Entry 2M32 (solution NMR); this record covers chains A and C of the 4 polymer chains in the assembly.

[Chain A]
Molecule: Integrin alpha-1
Organism: Homo sapiens
Reference sequence: P56199 (ITA1_HUMAN); residues 1-192 here correspond to UniProt positions 168-359 (UniProt number = residue number + 167)
Sequence (192 residues; row label = number of the first residue in the row):
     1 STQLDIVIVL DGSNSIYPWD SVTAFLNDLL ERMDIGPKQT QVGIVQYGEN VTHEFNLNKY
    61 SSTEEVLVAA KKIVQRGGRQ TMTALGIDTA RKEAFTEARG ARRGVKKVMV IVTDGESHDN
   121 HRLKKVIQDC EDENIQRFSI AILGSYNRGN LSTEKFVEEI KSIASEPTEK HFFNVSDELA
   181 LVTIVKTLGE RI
Ion coordination: Mg2+: Ser13, Ser15, Thr81 (shared with Glu212(C) of chain C)
Curated features (UniProtKB/Swiss-Prot):
  - glycosylation (N-linked (GlcNAc...) asparagine): Asn50, Asn150, Asn174

[Chain C]
Molecule: GLOGEN peptide
Sequence (23 residues; each row starts with the number of its first residue):
   201 XGPPGPPGLP GENGPPGPPG PPX
Modified residues: ACE (acetyl group) at position 201, NH2 (amino group) at position 223; Pro204, Pro207, Pro210, Pro216, Pro219, Pro222 (4-hydroxyproline; HYP)
Ion coordination: Mg2+: Glu212 (shared with Ser13(A), Ser15(A), Thr81(A) of chain A)

[Interface between chain A and chain C]
Pairs across the interface - 13 pairs, chain A then chain C:
  Ser13(A) with Glu212(C)
  Asn14(A) with Pro210(C); Gly211(C); Glu212(C)
  Ser15(A) with Glu212(C)
  Arg79(A) with Glu212(C)
  Gln80(A) with Glu212(C); Asn213(C)
  Thr81(A) with Glu212(C)
  His118(A) with Asn213(C); Gly214(C); Pro216(C)
  Phe156(A) with Pro215(C)
Also at the interface, not in a pair above, chain A (10 interface residues in all): Glu116, Ser117
Also at the interface, not in a pair above, chain C (8 interface residues in all): Leu209

[Summary]
10 residues of chain A and 8 residues of chain C are in contact. Ser13(A), Ser15(A), Thr81(A) and Glu212(C)
coordinate Mg2+.
Chain A is Integrin alpha-1 (Homo sapiens) and chain C is GLOGEN peptide; the structure, Alpha-1 integrin
I-domain in complex with GLOGEN triple helical peptide, was determined by solution NMR.
